8G9Y - chains D and O of the 8 polymer chains in the assembly; structure by electron microscopy, 4.28 A resolution (low resolution: residue-level contacts below are approximate; hydrogen-bond / salt-bridge calls are withheld).

== Chain D (and O) ==
Molecule: Envelope glycoprotein gp41
Organism: Human immunodeficiency virus 1
Notes: chain O of this document is another copy of the same molecule, construct and numbering; everything in this record applies to it too
UniProtKB: Q2N0S6 (Q2N0S6_9HIV1); residues 512-664 here correspond to UniProt positions 509-661 (UniProt number = residue number - 3)
Amino-acid sequence (153 residues; row label = number of the first residue in the row):
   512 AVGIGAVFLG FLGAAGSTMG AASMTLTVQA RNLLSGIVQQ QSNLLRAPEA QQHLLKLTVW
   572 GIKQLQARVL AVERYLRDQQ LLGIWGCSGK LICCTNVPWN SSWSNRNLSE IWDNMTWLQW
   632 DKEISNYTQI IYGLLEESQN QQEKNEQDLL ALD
Unresolved in the structure: 548-568
Construct notes: conflict P559 (Ile556 in Q2N0S6), C605 (Thr602 in Q2N0S6)
Disulfide bonds: C598-C604
Glycans and other covalent adducts: N-acetylglucosamine (NAG) linked to N637

== Chain D / chain O interface ==
Residue-residue contacts (13; chain D residue first):
  L545(D) - L587(O)
  L545(D) - R588(O)
  L545(D) - Q591(O)
  T569(D) - I573(O)
  L576(D) - V580(O)
  V580(D) - V580(O)
  V583(D) - L587(O)
  Y586(D) - L587(O)
  Y586(D) - Q591(O)
  L587(D) - L587(O)
  K601(D) - E654(O)
  K601(D) - E657(O)
  I603(D) - Q658(O)
Also at the interface, not in a pair above, chain D (10 interface residues in all): R579
Also at the interface, not in a pair above, chain O (9 interface residues in all): L576

== Summary ==
10 residues of chain D and 9 residues of chain O are in contact. Covalently linked N-acetylglucosamine: at
N637(D).
Chain D and chain O are both Envelope glycoprotein gp41 (Human immunodeficiency virus 1); the structure,
Cryo-EM structure of vFP49.02 Fab in complex with HIV-1 Env BG505 DS-SOSIP.664 (conformation 3), was
determined by electron microscopy (same publication as 8FR6, 8G85, 8G9X and 8GAS).
